PDB entry 5YYF | X-ray diffraction, 1.90 A resolution | chains A and B

== Chain A ==
Name: Protein AF-9
From: Homo sapiens
Reference sequence: P42568 (AF9_HUMAN); residue numbers follow UniProt; this construct covers 1-138
Sequence (141 residues; numbered -2 to 138; the number before each row is that of its first residue; numbers below 1 keep their minus sign (Gly-2 is residue -2)):
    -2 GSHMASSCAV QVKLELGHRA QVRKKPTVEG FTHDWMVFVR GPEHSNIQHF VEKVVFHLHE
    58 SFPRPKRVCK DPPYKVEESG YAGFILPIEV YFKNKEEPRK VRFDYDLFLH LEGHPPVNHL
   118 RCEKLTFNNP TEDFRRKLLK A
Unresolved in the structure: -2 to 0
Differences from the reference sequence: expression tag (-2 to 0)
Ligand contacts: 2-furoic acid (FOA): Phe28, Ser58, Phe59, Ser76, Gly77, Tyr78, Ala79
Curated features (UniProtKB/Swiss-Prot):
  - region (Histone H3K9cr binding): Tyr78 to Gly80, Leu106 to Leu108
  - site (Histone H3K9cr binding): Ser58, Asp103
  - mutagenesis: Phe28 (F28A: Decreased binding to crotonylated histone H3. Decreased binding to acetylated histone H3), His56 (H56A: Decreased binding to crotonylated histone H3. Decreased binding to acetylated histone H3), Ser58 (S58A: Decreased binding to crotonylated histone H3. Decreased binding to acetylated histone H3), Phe59 (F59A: Strongly decreased binding to crotonylated histone H3. Decreased binding to acetylated histone H3), Arg61 to Lys67 (Decreased DNA-binding), Gly77 (G77A: Decreased binding to crotonylated histone H3. Decreased binding to acetylated histone H3), Tyr78 to Ala79 (Binds equally well acetylated and crotonylated histone H3), Tyr78 (Y78A: Strongly decreased binding to crotonylated histone H3. Decreased binding to acetylated histone H3; Y78W: Does not affect ability to discriminate between acetylated and crotonylated histone H3), Phe81 (F81A: Decreased binding to acetylated histone H3), Asp103 (D103A: Decreased binding to acetylated histone H3)
Reported in the primary citation:
  - binding site for 2-furoic acid: Ser58, Phe59, Tyr78
  - conformationally variable residues (side-chain flip): Phe28

== Chain B ==
Name: Peptide inhibitor PHQ-H3(Q5-K9)
Sequence (7 residues; each row starts with the number of its first residue):
     4 XQTARKX
Modified residues: PHQ (benzyl chlorocarbonate) at position 4; NH2 (amino group) at position 10
Covalently attached groups: 2-furoic acid (FOA) linked to Lys9

== Chain A / chain B interface ==
Pairs across the interface (26; chain A residue first):
  His30(A) - Thr6(B)
  His56(A) - Lys9(B)
  His56(A) - NH2_10(B)  hydrogen bond (side chain-backbone)
  Ser58(A) - Lys9(B)  hydrogen bond
  Phe59(A) - Lys9(B)
  Tyr78(A) - Lys9(B)
  Ala79(A) - Ala7(B)
  Ala79(A) - Lys9(B)
  Gly80(A) - Thr6(B)
  Gly80(A) - Ala7(B)  hydrogen bond (backbone-backbone)
  Gly80(A) - Arg8(B)
  Gly80(A) - Lys9(B)  hydrogen bond (backbone-backbone)
  Phe81(A) - Arg8(B)
  Phe81(A) - Lys9(B)
  Ile82(A) - Arg8(B)
  Asp103(A) - Arg8(B)  salt bridge
  Phe105(A) - Gln5(B)
  Phe105(A) - Arg8(B)
  Leu106(A) - Gln5(B)
  Leu106(A) - Thr6(B)  hydrogen bond (backbone-backbone)
  His107(A) - PHQ_4(B)
  His107(A) - Thr6(B)
  Leu108(A) - PHQ_4(B)
  Leu108(A) - Gln5(B)
  Leu108(A) - Thr6(B)
  His111(A) - PHQ_4(B)
Also at the interface, not in a pair above, chain A (16 interface residues in all): Leu104
Interface features reported in the paper:
  - interface residues, chain A: His107(A), His111(A)

== Overview ==
16 residues of chain A face 7 of chain B across their interface, with 5 hydrogen bonds and 1 salt bridge.
Polar pairs include Asp103(A)-Arg8(B), His56(A)-NH2_10(B) and Ser58(A)-Lys9(B). Chain A binds 2-furoic acid.
From the paper: a binding site for 2-furoic acid at Ser58(A), Phe59(A) and Tyr78(A); interface residues
His107(A) and His111(A).
Here chain A is Protein AF-9 (Homo sapiens) and chain B is Peptide inhibitor PHQ-H3(Q5-K9). Entry 5YYF
(Crystal structure of AF9 YEATS domain in complex with a peptide inhibitor "PHQ-H3(Q5-K9)" modified at K9 ...)
was determined by X-ray diffraction.
